6S4Q - chains A and B; structure by X-ray diffraction, 1.85 A resolution.

# Chain A (and B)
Name: Streptavidin
Source organism: Streptomyces avidinii
Notes: chain B of this document is another copy of the same molecule, construct and numbering; everything in this record applies to it too
UniProt: P22629 (SAV_STRAV); the construct has insertions or renumbered stretches relative to UniProt, so the offset changes along the chain: 15-159 = UniProt 39-183; 199-343 = UniProt 39-183
Amino-acid sequence (343 residues; row label = number of the first residue in the row):
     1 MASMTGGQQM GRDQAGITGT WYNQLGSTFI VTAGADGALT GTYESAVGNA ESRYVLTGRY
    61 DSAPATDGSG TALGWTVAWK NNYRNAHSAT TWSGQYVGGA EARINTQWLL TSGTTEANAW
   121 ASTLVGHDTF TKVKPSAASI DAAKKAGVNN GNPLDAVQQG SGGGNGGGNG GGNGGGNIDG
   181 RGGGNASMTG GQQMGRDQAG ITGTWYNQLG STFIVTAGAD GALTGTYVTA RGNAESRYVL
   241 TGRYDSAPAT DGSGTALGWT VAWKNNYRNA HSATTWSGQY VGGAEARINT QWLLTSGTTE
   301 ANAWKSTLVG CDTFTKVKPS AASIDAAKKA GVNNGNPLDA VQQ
Not modelled in the structure: 1-12, 135-196, 318-343 (chain B: 1-12, 135-196, 319-343)
Sequence notes: initiating methionine (1); expression tag (2-14); conflict Ala121 (Lys145 in P22629), Val228 (Glu68 in P22629), Thr229 (Ser69 in P22629), Arg231 (Val71 in P22629), Cys311 (His151 in P22629); linker (160-198)
Ligand contacts:
  - 4IR ({N-(4-{[2-(amino-kappaN)ethyl]sulfamoyl-kappaN}phenyl)-5-[(3aS,4S,6aR)-2-oxohexahydro-1H-thieno[3,4-d]imidazol-4-yl]pentanamide}(chloro)[(1,2,3,4,5-eta)-1,2,3,4,5-pentamethylcyclopentadienyl]iridium(III)), molecule 1: Asn23, Leu25, Ser27, Tyr43, Ser45, Val47, Gly48, Asn49, Ala50, Trp79, Asn85, Ala86, His87, Ser88, Thr90, Trp92, Trp108, Leu110, Ser112, Thr114, Ala121, Ser122, Leu124, Asp128
  - 4IR, molecule 2: Asn207, Leu209, Ser211, Tyr227, Thr229, Arg231, Gly232, Asn233, Ala234, Trp263, Asn269, Ala270, His271, Ser272, Thr274, Trp276, Trp292, Leu294, Ser296, Gly297, Thr298, Asn302, Trp304, Lys305, Leu308, Asp312
Swiss-Prot annotation at these positions:
  - motif (Cell attachment site): Arg59 to Asp61, Arg243 to Asp245
  - binding site (biotin): Tyr43, Tyr54, Trp92, Trp108, Trp120, Tyr227, Tyr238, Trp276, Trp292, Trp304

# Chain A / chain B interface
Inter-chain disulfides: Cys311(A)-Cys311(B)
Contacting residue pairs - 53 pairs, chain A then chain B:
  Val47(A) - Trp304(B)
  Gly48(A) - Trp304(B)
  Gln107(A) - Gln107(B)  hydrogen bond
  Gln107(A) - Val125(B)  hydrogen bond (side chain-backbone)
  Gln107(A) - Gly126(B)  hydrogen bond (side chain-backbone)
  Gln107(A) - His127(B)
  Trp108(A) - Trp304(B)
  Leu109(A) - Val309(B)  hydrophobic
  Leu110(A) - Trp304(B)  hydrophobic
  Glu116(A) - Arg231(B)
  Ala117(A) - Arg231(B)  hydrogen bond (backbone-side chain)
  Trp120(A) - Arg231(B)
  Trp120(A) - Gly232(B)
  Trp120(A) - Trp292(B)
  Ala121(A) - Leu308(B)
  Thr123(A) - Leu308(B)
  Thr123(A) - Val309(B)  hydrogen bond (backbone-backbone)
  Leu124(A) - Lys305(B)
  Leu124(A) - Thr307(B)
  Leu124(A) - Leu308(B)  hydrophobic
  Val125(A) - Gln107(B)  hydrogen bond (backbone-side chain)
  Val125(A) - Leu293(B)  hydrophobic
  Val125(A) - Thr307(B)  hydrogen bond (backbone-backbone)
  Val125(A) - Val309(B)  hydrophobic
  Gly126(A) - Gln107(B)  hydrogen bond (backbone-side chain)
  His127(A) - Gln107(B)
  His127(A) - His127(B)  hydrogen bond
  Arg231(A) - Ala117(B)  hydrogen bond (side chain-backbone)
  Arg231(A) - Asn118(B)  hydrogen bond
  Arg231(A) - Trp120(B)
  Gly232(A) - Trp120(B)
  Gln291(A) - Gln291(B)  hydrogen bond
  Gln291(A) - Val309(B)  hydrogen bond (side chain-backbone)
  Gln291(A) - Gly310(B)
  Trp292(A) - Trp120(B)
  Leu293(A) - Val125(B)  hydrophobic
  Leu294(A) - Trp120(B)  hydrophobic
  Trp304(A) - Val47(B)
  Trp304(A) - Gly48(B)
  Trp304(A) - Trp108(B)
  Trp304(A) - Leu110(B)  hydrophobic
  Lys305(A) - Leu124(B)
  Thr307(A) - Leu124(B)
  Thr307(A) - Val125(B)  hydrogen bond (backbone-backbone)
  Leu308(A) - Ala121(B)
  Leu308(A) - Thr123(B)
  Leu308(A) - Leu124(B)  hydrophobic
  Val309(A) - Leu109(B)  hydrophobic
  Val309(A) - Thr123(B)  hydrogen bond (backbone-backbone)
  Val309(A) - Val125(B)  hydrophobic
  Val309(A) - Gln291(B)
  Gly310(A) - Gln291(B)  hydrogen bond (backbone-side chain)
  Cys311(A) - Cys311(B)  disulfide
Interface residues without a listed pair, chain A (30 interface residues in all): Leu25, Leu209
Interface residues without a listed pair, chain B (30 interface residues in all): Leu25, Leu209, Leu294

# Summary
Chain A and chain B each contribute 30 residues to their interface; the contacts include 1 disulfide bond and
16 hydrogen bonds. Polar pairs include Gln107(A)-Gln107(B), Gln107(A)-Val125(B) and Gln107(A)-Gly126(B).
Ligands of chain A: compound 4IR. From UniProt: 10 biotin-binding residues on chain A.
Chain A and chain B are both Streptavidin (Streptomyces avidinii); the structure, scdSav(SASK) - Engineering
Single-Chain Dimeric Streptavidin as Host for Artificial Metalloenzymes, was determined by X-ray diffraction
(same publication as 6S50).
